4AQN - chains A and B; structure by X-ray diffraction, 1.98 A resolution.

== Chain A (and B) ==
Name: Pesticin
From: Yersinia pestis
Notes: chain B of this document is another copy of the same molecule, construct and numbering; everything in this record applies to it too
UniProtKB: Q57159 (Q57159_YERPE); numbering as in UniProt (aligned over 1-357)
Chain sequence (357 residues; each row starts with the number of its first residue):
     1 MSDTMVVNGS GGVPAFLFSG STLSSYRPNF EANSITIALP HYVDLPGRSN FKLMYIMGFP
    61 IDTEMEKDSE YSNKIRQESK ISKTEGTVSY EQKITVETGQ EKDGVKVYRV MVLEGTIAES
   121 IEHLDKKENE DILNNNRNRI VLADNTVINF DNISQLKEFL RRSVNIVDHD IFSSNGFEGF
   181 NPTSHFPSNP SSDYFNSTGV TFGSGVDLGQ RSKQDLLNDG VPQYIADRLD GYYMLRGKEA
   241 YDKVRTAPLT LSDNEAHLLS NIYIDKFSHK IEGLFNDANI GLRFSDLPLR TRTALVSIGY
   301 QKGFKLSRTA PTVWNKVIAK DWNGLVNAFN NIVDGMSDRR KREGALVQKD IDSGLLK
Not modelled in the structure: 1-12, 30-34 (chain B: 1-12, 28-34)
What the authors report for this chain:
  - catalytic residues: Glu178, Thr201, Asp207
  - contacts within the chain: Ser89-Ser285

== Chain A / chain B interface ==
Pairs across the interface (23; chain A residue first):
  Pro187(A) with Asn189(B); Ser191(B); Ser192(B), hydrogen bond (backbone-side chain)
  Ser188(A) with Asn189(B)
  Asn189(A) with Phe186(B); Ser188(B), hydrogen bond (side chain-backbone); Asn189(B)
  Ser191(A) with Pro187(B)
  Asp193(A) with Gln301(B), hydrogen bond; Gly335(B); Met336(B)
  Tyr194(A) with Tyr194(B), hydrogen bond; Asp334(B); Gly335(B)
  Ser197(A) with Gly335(B), hydrogen bond (side chain-backbone)
  Gln301(A) with Asp193(B), hydrogen bond
  Asp334(A) with Tyr194(B)
  Gly335(A) with Asp193(B); Tyr194(B); Ser197(B), hydrogen bond (backbone-side chain)
  Met336(A) with Asp193(B); Tyr194(B), hydrophobic
  Asp338(A) with Asn196(B)
Interface residues without a listed pair, chain A (14 interface residues in all): Ser192, Asn196
Interface residues without a listed pair, chain B (15 interface residues in all): Asp338

== In short ==
Chain A and chain B form an interface of 14 and 15 residues respectively; the contacts include 7 hydrogen
bonds. Among the polar pairs are Pro187(A)-Ser192(B), Asn189(A)-Ser188(B) and Asp193(A)-Gln301(B). From the
paper: catalytic residues Glu178(A), Thr201(A) and Asp207(A); contacts within the chain involving Ser89(A) and
Ser285(A).
Both chains are Pesticin (Yersinia pestis). Entry 4AQN (Crystal structure of pesticin from Y. pestis) was
determined by X-ray diffraction, deposited together with 4ARL, 4ARJ, 4ARQ, 4ARM and 4ARP.
